8PHR - chains W and X of the 42 polymer chains in the assembly; structure by electron microscopy, 2.65 A resolution.

== Chain W ==
Molecule: Decorator protein P03
Organism: Borreliella burgdorferi B31
Chain sequence (185 residues; each row starts with the number of its first residue):
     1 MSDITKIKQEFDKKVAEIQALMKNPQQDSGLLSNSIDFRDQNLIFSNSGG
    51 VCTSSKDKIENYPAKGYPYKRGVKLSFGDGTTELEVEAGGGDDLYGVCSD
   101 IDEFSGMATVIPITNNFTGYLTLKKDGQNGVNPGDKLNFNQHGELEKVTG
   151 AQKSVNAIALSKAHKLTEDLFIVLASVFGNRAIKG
Not modelled in the structure: 1-20, 149-152, 183-185

== Chain X ==
Molecule: Decorator protein P05
Organism: Borreliella burgdorferi B31
Chain sequence (190 residues; row label = number of the first residue in the row; note: 2 numbers in that range are skipped by the numbering (no residue carries them; nothing is unmodelled there)):
     1 MGDTTQLVKEYQEKRSKLEKFMKNPQHDASLLSNSNEFRDKNVEFFASGG
    51 TRTSKFDKLENHPFLGYPYKRGVKRVIQ
    81 EAQDNQSHYEPHVEAGGGEDLYGICIDIDEFSKTATIVPITNNFEGYLVA
   131 KDSTVKVKDKLIFNKDGALEKVTGAPNKATINATALTDAKQISNEVYLVK
   181 VAVFGNKAMSRN
Not modelled in the structure: 1-3, 81-87, 153-157, 189-192

== How chain W and chain X interact ==
Pairs across the interface (22):
  Ser-54(W) / Lys-58(X)
  Lys-56(W) / Lys-55(X)  hydrogen bond (side chain-backbone)
  Lys-56(W) / Phe-56(X)
  Asp-57(W) / Lys-58(X)
  Thr-114(W) / Thr-121(X)
  Asn-116(W) / Lys-58(X)
  Asn-116(W) / Glu-60(X)  hydrogen bond
  Asn-116(W) / Tyr-102(X)  hydrogen bond
  Asn-116(W) / Pro-119(X)
  Asn-116(W) / Thr-121(X)
  Pro-133(W) / Ile-77(X)  hydrophobic
  Gly-134(W) / Ile-77(X)
  Leu-160(W) / Arg-75(X)
  Ser-176(W) / Arg-75(X)  hydrogen bond
  Phe-178(W) / Leu-101(X)
  Phe-178(W) / Tyr-102(X)  hydrophobic
  Phe-178(W) / Ile-120(X)
  Phe-178(W) / Thr-121(X)
  Asn-180(W) / Asn-186(X)  hydrogen bond (backbone-side chain)
  Arg-181(W) / Glu-99(X)  salt bridge
  Ala-182(W) / Thr-160(X)
  Ala-182(W) / Lys-187(X)
Also at the interface, not in a pair above, chain W (16 interface residues in all): Asn-115, Asn-156, Gly-179
Also at the interface, not in a pair above, chain X (17 interface residues in all): Asp-57, Ala-188

== In short ==
16 residues of chain W and 17 residues of chain X are in contact; the contacts include 5 hydrogen bonds and 1
salt bridge. Among the polar pairs are Arg-181(W)/Glu-99(X), Lys-56(W)/Lys-55(X) and Asn-116(W)/Glu-60(X).
Chain W is Decorator protein P03 and chain X is Decorator protein P05, both from Borreliella burgdorferi B31;
the structure, Middle part of the Borrelia bacteriophage BB1 procapsid, tenfold-symmetrized outer shell, was
determined by electron microscopy together with 8PHP, 8PHQ and 8PHS from the same study.
